Entry 6PB6 (electron microscopy, 4.29 A resolution (low resolution: residue-level contacts below are approximate; hydrogen-bond / salt-bridge calls are withheld)); this record covers chains G and 2 of the 10 polymer chains in the assembly.

== Chain G ==
Name: cAMP-activated global transcriptional regulator CRP
From: Escherichia coli
Reference sequence: P0ACK0 (CRP_ECO57); residues 0-209 here correspond to UniProt positions 1-210 (UniProt number = residue number + 1)
Sequence (210 residues; numbered 0 to 209; the number before each row is that of its first residue; numbering starts at 0):
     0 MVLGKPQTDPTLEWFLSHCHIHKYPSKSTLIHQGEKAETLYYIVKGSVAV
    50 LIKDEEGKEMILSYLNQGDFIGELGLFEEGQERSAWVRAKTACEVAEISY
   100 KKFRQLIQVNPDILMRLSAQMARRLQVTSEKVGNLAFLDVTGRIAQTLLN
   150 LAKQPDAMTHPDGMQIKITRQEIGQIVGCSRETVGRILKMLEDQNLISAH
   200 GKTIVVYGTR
Not modelled in the structure: 0-8, 206-209
Small-molecule neighbours:
  - adenosine-3',5'-cyclic-monophosphate (CMP), molecule 1: Ile30, Val49, Leu61, Ser62, Leu64, Phe69, Ile70, Gly71, Glu72, Leu73, Ser83, Ala84, Val86, Arg123, Thr127
  - adenosine-3',5'-cyclic-monophosphate (CMP), molecule 2: Leu124, Gln125, Ser128
Swiss-Prot annotation at these positions:
  - DNA-binding region: Ser179 to Arg185 (H-T-H motif)
  - region: His19 to His21 (Activating region 2 (AR2)), Lys52 to Glu58 (Activating region 3 (AR3)), Gln153 to Gly162 (Activating region 1 (AR1))
  - binding site (3',5'-cyclic AMP): Gly56 to Ser62, Gly71 to Leu73, Arg82, Ser83, Thr127, Ser128, Ala135, Phe136, Gln170 to Arg180
  - site (Activating region 2 (AR2)): Glu96, Lys101
  - modified residue: Lys100 (N6-acetyllysine)

== Chain 2 ==
Molecule: Synthetic template strand DNA
Sequence (78 nucleotides; row label = number of the first residue in the row):
     1 CGCCGCGTCAGACTCGTAGGATTATAGCATAAAAAAGATGCGAAAAATGT
    51 GATCTAGATCACATTTTAGGCAAAAAAG

== Interface between chain G and chain 2 ==
Pairs across the interface - 13 pairs, chain G then chain 2:
  Thr168(G) - DT48(2)
  Arg169(G) - DT48(2)
  Arg169(G) - DG49(2)
  Gln170(G) - DA47(2)
  Gln170(G) - DT48(2)
  Arg180(G) - DT48(2)
  Arg180(G) - DG49(2)
  Glu181(G) - DG49(2)
  Glu181(G) - DT50(2)
  Gly184(G) - DG49(2)
  Arg185(G) - DT50(2)
  Arg185(G) - DG51(2)
  Lys188(G) - DT50(2)
Other interface residues (no listed pair), chain 2 (6 interface residues in all): DA52

== In short ==
8 residues of chain G and 6 residues of chain 2 are in contact. Ligands of chain G:
adenosine-3',5'-cyclic-monophosphate. From UniProt: a DNA-binding region and 27 residues binding 3',5'-cyclic
AMP on chain G.
Chain G is cAMP-activated global transcriptional regulator CRP (Escherichia coli) and chain 2 is Synthetic
template strand DNA; the structure, The E. coli class-II CAP-dependent transcription activation complex at the
state 2, was determined by electron microscopy (same publication as 6PB4 and 6PB5).
